Entry 9EUH (electron microscopy, 4.40 A resolution (low resolution: residue-level contacts below are approximate; hydrogen-bond / salt-bridge calls are withheld)); this record covers chains O and N of the 15 polymer chains in the assembly.

[Chain O]
Molecule: Baseplate wedge subunit
Organism: Staphylococcus phage 812
UniProtKB: A0A0U1UXD7 (A0A0U1UXD7_9CAUD); residues 1-234 here = UniProt positions 1-234
Amino-acid sequence (234 residues; numbered 1 to 234; the number before each row is that of its first residue):
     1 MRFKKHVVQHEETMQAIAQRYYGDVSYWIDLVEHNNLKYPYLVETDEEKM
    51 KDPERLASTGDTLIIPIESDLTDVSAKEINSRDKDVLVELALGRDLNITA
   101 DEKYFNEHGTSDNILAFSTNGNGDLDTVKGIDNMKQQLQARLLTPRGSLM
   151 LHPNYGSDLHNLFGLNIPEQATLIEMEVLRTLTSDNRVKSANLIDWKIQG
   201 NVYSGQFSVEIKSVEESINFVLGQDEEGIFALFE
Not modelled in the structure: 1, 214-234

[Chain N]
Molecule: Putative baseplate component
Organism: Staphylococcus phage 812
UniProtKB: A0A0U1X2L4 (A0A0U1X2L4_9CAUD); residue numbers follow UniProt; this construct covers 1-263
Amino-acid sequence (263 residues; row label = number of the first residue in the row):
     1 MPQSDGISNLHRIALRFPKEGGGYDMYRFKVNPENYTIDSPQRTTAIKTK
    51 SDIVIEDYGKDIEVINFTGTTGFRPVREADGLKTGKQKMEELQSRVSEYA
   101 MQGGSGNVSGSYLQFFNFTDDSYYKVHLAPQGLKITRSKDEPLLFRYEIT
   151 LVVIGSLTEADRSAVTTEEFGNVKPNASQRVDEGIKELDKNARKTRDRNN
   201 QEISRRENTIPKSTGDNTNEGNRLKQSFPSSSIYNPRQSTNGLKGNIDNM
   251 ALIIGYGDGGVSS
Not modelled in the structure: 1, 210-232, 263

[Interface between chain O and chain N]
Pairs across the interface (37):
  Ile-79(O) / Gln-238(N)
  Leu-90(O) / Phe-170(N)
  Leu-90(O) / Gln-238(N)
  Ala-91(O) / Phe-170(N)
  Leu-92(O) / Phe-170(N)
  Gly-93(O) / Phe-170(N)
  Arg-141(O) / Thr-166(N)
  Pro-168(O) / His-11(N)
  Glu-169(O) / Met-26(N)
  Glu-169(O) / Arg-28(N)
  Glu-169(O) / Phe-118(N)
  Thr-172(O) / Phe-118(N)
  Thr-172(O) / Tyr-123(N)
  Leu-173(O) / Arg-16(N)
  Leu-173(O) / Phe-116(N)
  Met-176(O) / Phe-116(N)
  Met-176(O) / Tyr-123(N)
  Met-176(O) / Leu-157(N)
  Leu-179(O) / Thr-158(N)
  Arg-180(O) / Gln-114(N)
  Arg-180(O) / Leu-157(N)
  Arg-180(O) / Thr-158(N)
  Arg-180(O) / Glu-159(N)
  Arg-180(O) / Ala-160(N)
  Thr-183(O) / Thr-158(N)
  Thr-183(O) / Glu-159(N)
  Thr-183(O) / Ala-160(N)
  Ser-184(O) / Ala-164(N)
  Ser-184(O) / Val-165(N)
  Ser-184(O) / Thr-166(N)
  Asp-185(O) / Val-165(N)
  Asp-185(O) / Thr-166(N)
  Asn-186(O) / Val-165(N)
  Asn-186(O) / Thr-166(N)
  Asn-186(O) / Thr-167(N)
  Lys-189(O) / Glu-159(N)
  Ser-190(O) / Glu-159(N)
Also at the interface, not in a pair above, chain O (24 interface residues in all): Asp-83, Asn-154, Glu-175, Arg-187, Ala-191
Also at the interface, not in a pair above, chain N (20 interface residues in all): Ser-111, Glu-168

[Overview]
24 residues of chain O and 20 residues of chain N are in contact.
Here chain O is Baseplate wedge subunit and chain N is Putative baseplate component, both from Staphylococcus
phage 812. Entry 9EUH (Cryo-EM structure of Staphylococcus aureus bacteriophage phi812 baseplate in the
pre-contraction state - core, and wedge ...) was determined by electron microscopy.
